8DP7 - chain A; structure by X-ray diffraction, 3.35 A resolution.

== Chain A ==
Protein: Osmoprotection protein
Source organism: Helicobacter pylori (strain P12)
Reference sequence: B6JM49 (B6JM49_HELP2); residues 282-553 here correspond to UniProt positions 245-516 (UniProt number = residue number - 37)
Amino-acid sequence (272 residues; numbered 282 to 553; the number before each row is that of its first residue):
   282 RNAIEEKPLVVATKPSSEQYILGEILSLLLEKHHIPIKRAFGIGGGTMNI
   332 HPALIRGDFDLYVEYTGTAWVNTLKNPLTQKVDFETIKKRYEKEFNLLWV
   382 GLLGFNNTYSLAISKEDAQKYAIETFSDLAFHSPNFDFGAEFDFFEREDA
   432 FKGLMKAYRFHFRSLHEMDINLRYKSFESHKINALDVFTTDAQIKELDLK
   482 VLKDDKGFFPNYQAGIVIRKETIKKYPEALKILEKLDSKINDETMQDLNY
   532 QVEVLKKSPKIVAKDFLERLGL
Not modelled in the structure: 282-288
Sequence notes: conflict Met-436 (Val399 in B6JM49), Lys-512 (Glu475 in B6JM49)
Small-molecule neighbours: EGT (LW8; trimethyl-[(2S)-1-oxidanyl-1-oxidanylidene-3-(2-sulfanylidene-1,3-dihydroimidazol-4-yl)propan-2-yl]azanium): Lys-295, Pro-296, Gly-326, Gly-327, Tyr-346, Thr-349, Asn-388, Tyr-390, Glu-422, Asp-424, Arg-428, Ile-451, Phe-469, Tyr-493
From the paper describing this entry:
  - binding site for EGT: Tyr-346, Tyr-390, Phe-469, Tyr-493
  - mutagenesis - Y390A, R454E: abolished binding to EGT
  - mutagenesis - Y390F: unchanged binding to EGT
  - mutagenesis - R454A (4-fold): decreased binding to EGT
  - specificity-determining residues: Arg-454 (proposed by the authors, not directly observed)

== Summary ==
Chain A binds EGT. The paper reports a binding site for EGT at Tyr-346, Tyr-390 and Phe-469 among others;
Y390A and R454E abolish binding to EGT; 4 substitutions were tested in all.
Chain A is Osmoprotection protein (Helicobacter pylori (strain P12)); the structure, Structure of Helicobacter
pylori EgtU bound to EGT, was determined by X-ray diffraction, deposited together with 8DP6.
